Entry 8OW0 (electron microscopy, 3.40 A resolution); this record covers chains D and a of the 25 polymer chains in the assembly.

[Chain D]
Molecule: C0n3 DNA
Sequence (153 nucleotides; each row starts with the number of its first residue):
     1 ATAAGTCACA TGGTGCCGAG GCCGCTCAAT TGGTCGTAGA CAGCTCTAGC ACCGCTTAAA
    61 CGCACGTACG CGCTGTCCCC CGCGTTTTAA TATTAGTGTA TTTGATTTCC GAAAGTTAAA
   121 AAAGAAATAG TAAGAAATAT ATATTTCATT GAA
Disordered / not traced: 122-153

[Chain a]
Molecule: Histone H3-like centromeric protein CSE4
Organism: Saccharomyces cerevisiae
UniProt: P36012 (CENPA_YEAST); residues 1-229 here = UniProt positions 1-229
Chain sequence (229 residues; row label = number of the first residue in the row):
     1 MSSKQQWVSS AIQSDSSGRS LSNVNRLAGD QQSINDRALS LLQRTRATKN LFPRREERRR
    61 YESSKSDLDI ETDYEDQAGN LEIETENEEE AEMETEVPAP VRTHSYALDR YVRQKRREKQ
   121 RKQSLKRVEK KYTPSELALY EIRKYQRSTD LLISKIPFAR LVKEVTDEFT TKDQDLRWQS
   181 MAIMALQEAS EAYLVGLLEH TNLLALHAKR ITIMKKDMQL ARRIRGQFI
Disordered / not traced: 1-132
Curated features (UniProtKB/Swiss-Prot):
  - motif: Lys115 to Tyr132 (Nuclear localization signal)
  - mutagenesis: Leu176 (L176S: In CSE4-102; impairs nuclear division by disrupting the core centromere structure; when associated with T-218), Leu194 (L194Q: In CSE4-111; impairs nuclear division by disrupting the core centromere structure), Leu197 (L197S: In CSE4-110; impairs nuclear division by disrupting the core centromere structure), Met218 (M218T: In CSE4-102; impairs nuclear division by disrupting the core centromere structure; when associated with S-176)
What the authors report for this chain:
  - mutagenesis - R37A (15-fold): decreased binding to CENP-QU

[Interface between chain D and chain a]
Contacting residue pairs - 12 pairs, chain D then chain a:
  DA48(D) - Arg177(a)  base contact
  DA48(D) - Gln179(a)  phosphate contact
  DG49(D) - Arg177(a)  hydrogen bond to the sugar
  DG49(D) - Trp178(a)  phosphate contact
  DG49(D) - Gln179(a)  phosphate contact
  DG49(D) - Ser180(a)  hydrogen bond to the phosphate
  DC50(D) - Lys163(a)  salt bridge to the phosphate
  DC50(D) - Arg177(a)  phosphate contact
  DC50(D) - Trp178(a)  hydrogen bond to the phosphate
  DC69(D) - Ile211(a)  phosphate contact
  DG70(D) - Arg210(a)  hydrogen bond to the phosphate
  DC71(D) - Arg210(a)  salt bridge to the phosphate
Other interface residues (no listed pair), chain D (7 interface residues in all): DA51
Other interface residues (no listed pair), chain a (8 interface residues in all): Thr212

[Overview]
Chain D and chain a form an interface of 7 and 8 residues respectively; the contacts include 4 hydrogen bonds
and 2 salt bridges. Polar pairs include DG49(D)-Arg177(a), DG49(D)-Ser180(a) and DC50(D)-Trp178(a). From
UniProt: 4 mutagenesis sites on chain a. The paper reports that R37A of chain a reduces binding to CENP-QU.
Chain D is C0n3 DNA and chain a is Histone H3-like centromeric protein CSE4 (Saccharomyces cerevisiae); the
structure, Cryo-EM structure of CBF1-CCAN bound topologically to a centromeric CENP-A nucleosome, was
determined by electron microscopy together with 8OVW, 8OVX and 8OW1 from the same study.
